PDB entry 2Q2Q | X-ray diffraction, 2.02 A resolution | chains B and C of the 4 polymer chains in the assembly

== Chain B (and C) ==
Molecule: Beta-D-hydroxybutyrate dehydrogenase
Source organism: Pseudomonas putida
Notes: EC 1.1.1.30; chain C of this document is another copy of the same molecule, construct and numbering; everything in this record applies to it too
UniProtKB: Q9AE70 (Q9AE70_PSEPU); residue numbers follow UniProt; this construct covers 2-256
Chain sequence (255 residues; each row starts with the number of its first residue):
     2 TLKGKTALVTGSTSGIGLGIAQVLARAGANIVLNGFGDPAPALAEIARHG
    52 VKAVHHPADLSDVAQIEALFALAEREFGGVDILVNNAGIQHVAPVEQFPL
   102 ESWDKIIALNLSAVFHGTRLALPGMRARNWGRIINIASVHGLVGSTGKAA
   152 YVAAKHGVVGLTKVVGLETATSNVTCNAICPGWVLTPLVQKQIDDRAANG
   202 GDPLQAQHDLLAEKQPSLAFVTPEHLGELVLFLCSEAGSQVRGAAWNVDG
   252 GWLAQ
Not modelled in the structure: 199-201 (chain C: 195-206)

== How chain B and chain C interact ==
Pairs across the interface (63):
  A94(B) with E169(C)
  P95(B) with E169(C)
  V96(B) with F116(C); R120(C); L123(C), hydrophobic; V166(C), hydrophobic; E169(C), hydrogen bond (backbone-side chain)
  E97(B) with R120(C); L123(C); P124(C); R127(C), salt bridge
  F99(B) with F116(C)
  L101(B) with H117(C); R120(C)
  W104(B) with S113(C), hydrogen bond; F116(C), hydrophobic
  I108(B) with I108(C), hydrophobic
  S113(B) with W104(C), hydrogen bond
  F116(B) with V96(C); F99(C), hydrophobic; W104(C), hydrophobic
  R120(B) with V96(C); L101(C)
  L123(B) with V96(C), hydrophobic; E97(C)
  P124(B) with E97(C)
  R127(B) with E97(C), salt bridge
  L143(B) with K164(C), hydrogen bond (backbone-side chain)
  G145(B) with K164(C); L168(C)
  S146(B) with V165(C); L168(C)
  T147(B) with L168(C); E169(C)
  G148(B) with E169(C), hydrogen bond (backbone-side chain)
  A150(B) with L162(C), hydrophobic; V165(C)
  V153(B) with G161(C); V165(C), hydrophobic
  A154(B) with L112(C), hydrophobic; G158(C)
  H157(B) with H157(C); G161(C); K164(C), hydrogen bond
  G158(B) with A154(C); H157(C); G158(C)
  G161(B) with V153(C); H157(C)
  L162(B) with A150(C), hydrophobic
  K164(B) with L143(C), hydrogen bond (side chain-backbone); H157(C)
  V165(B) with S146(C); K149(C); A150(C); V153(C), hydrophobic
  L168(B) with G145(C); T147(C)
  E169(B) with P95(C); V96(C), hydrogen bond (side chain-backbone); T147(C); G148(C), hydrogen bond (side chain-backbone); K149(C)
Also at the interface, not in a pair above, chain B (38 interface residues in all): V64, L112, H117, T119, V144, K149, V160, V166
Also at the interface, not in a pair above, chain C (37 interface residues in all): A94, T119, V144, V160

== Overview ==
The interface between chain B and chain C involves 38 residues on one side and 37 on the other; the contacts
include 9 hydrogen bonds and 2 salt bridges. Polar pairs include E97(B)-R127(C), V96(B)-E169(C) and
W104(B)-S113(C).
Both chains are Beta-D-hydroxybutyrate dehydrogenase (Pseudomonas putida). Entry 2Q2Q (Structure of
D-3-Hydroxybutyrate Dehydrogenase from Pseudomonas putida) was determined by X-ray diffraction (same
publication as 2Q2V and 2Q2W).
